PDB entry 7XTW | X-ray diffraction, 1.91 A resolution | chain A

# Chain A
Protein: Poly(ethylene terephthalate) hydrolase
Organism: Ideonella sakaiensis
Notes: EC 3.1.1.101
UniProt: A0A0K8P6T7 (PETH_IDESA); residue numbers follow UniProt; this construct covers 30-290
Amino-acid sequence (262 residues; each row starts with the number of its first residue):
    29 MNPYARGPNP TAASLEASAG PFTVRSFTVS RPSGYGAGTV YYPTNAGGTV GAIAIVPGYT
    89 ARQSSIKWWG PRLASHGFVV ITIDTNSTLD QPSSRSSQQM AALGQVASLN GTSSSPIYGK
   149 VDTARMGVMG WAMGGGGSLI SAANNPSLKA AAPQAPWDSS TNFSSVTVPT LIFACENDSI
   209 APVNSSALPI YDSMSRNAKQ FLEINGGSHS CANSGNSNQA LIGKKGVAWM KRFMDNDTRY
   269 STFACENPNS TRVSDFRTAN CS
Not modelled in the structure: 29
Disulfide bonds: C203-C239, C273-C289
Sequence notes: expression tag (29); engineered mutation G132 (Arg in A0A0K8P6T7), A160 (Ser in A0A0K8P6T7)
Ligand contacts: 4-(2-hydroxyethyloxycarbonyl)benzoic acid (C9C): G86, Y87, A89, W159, A160, M161, W185, I208, H237

# In short
Bound to chain A: 4-(2-hydroxyethyloxycarbonyl)benzoic acid.
Chain A is Poly(ethylene terephthalate) hydrolase (Ideonella sakaiensis); the structure, The structure of
IsPETase in complex with MHET, was determined by X-ray diffraction, deposited together with 7XTR, 7XTS, 7XTT,
7XTU and 7XTV.
